PDB entry 5F52 | X-ray diffraction, 1.63 A resolution | chains A and B of the 4 polymer chains in the assembly

[Chain A (and B)]
Protein: L-asparaginase
From: Dickeya chrysanthemi
Notes: EC 3.5.1.1; chain B of this document is another copy of the same molecule, construct and numbering; everything in this record applies to it too
UniProtKB: P06608 (ASPG_DICCH); residues 2-327 here correspond to UniProt positions 23-348 (UniProt number = residue number + 21)
Amino-acid sequence (328 residues; each row starts with the number of its first residue; numbering starts at 0):
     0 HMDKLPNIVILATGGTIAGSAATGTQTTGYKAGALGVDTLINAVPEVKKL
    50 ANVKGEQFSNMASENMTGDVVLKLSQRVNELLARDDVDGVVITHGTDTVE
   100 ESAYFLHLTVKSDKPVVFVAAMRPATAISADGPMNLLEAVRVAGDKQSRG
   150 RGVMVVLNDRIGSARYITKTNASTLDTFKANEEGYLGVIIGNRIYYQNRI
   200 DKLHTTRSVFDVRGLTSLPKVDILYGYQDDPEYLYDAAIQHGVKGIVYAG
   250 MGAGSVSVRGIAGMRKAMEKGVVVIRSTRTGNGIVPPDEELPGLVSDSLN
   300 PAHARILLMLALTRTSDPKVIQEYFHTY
Disordered / not traced: 0-3
Differences from the reference sequence: expression tag (0-1)
Small-molecule neighbours: aspartic acid (ASP): G14, T15, A31, A61, S62, E63, G94, T95, D96, A120, M121, K168
Reported in the primary citation:
  - binding site for aspartic acid: T15, E63, T95, D96, K168
  - contacts within the chain: T15-Y29 (water-mediated contact)
  - catalytic residues: T15
  - conformationally variable residues (order/disorder transition): G18 to L34
  - specificity-determining residues: T15

[How chain A and chain B interact]
Contacting residue pairs (37; chain A residue first):
  T24(A) with L136(B); N191(B), hydrogen bond (backbone-side chain)
  T26(A) with G190(B)
  E45(A) with I127(B)
  R122(A) with M133(B); D158(B), salt bridge
  I127(A) with E45(B); P132(B), hydrophobic; M133(B); L136(B), hydrophobic
  S128(A) with A129(B), hydrogen bond (side chain-backbone); D130(B); P132(B); M133(B), hydrogen bond (side chain-backbone)
  A129(A) with S128(B), hydrogen bond (backbone-side chain)
  D130(A) with S128(B)
  P132(A) with I127(B), hydrophobic; S128(B)
  M133(A) with R122(B); I127(B); S128(B), hydrogen bond (backbone-side chain)
  L136(A) with T24(B); I127(B), hydrophobic
  N157(A) with L174(B); D175(B), hydrogen bond
  D158(A) with R122(B), salt bridge
  R159(A) with T173(B); D175(B), salt bridge
  S172(A) with I189(B)
  T173(A) with R159(B)
  L174(A) with N157(B)
  D175(A) with N157(B), hydrogen bond; R159(B), salt bridge; D175(B)
  I189(A) with S172(B)
  G190(A) with T26(B)
  N191(A) with T24(B), hydrogen bond (side chain-backbone)
Other interface residues (no listed pair), chain A (27 interface residues in all): G23, V43, G131, E137, N170, K178
Other interface residues (no listed pair), chain B (26 interface residues in all): G23, V43, G131, E137, K178

[In short]
The interface between chain A and chain B involves 27 residues on one side and 26 on the other; the contacts
include 8 hydrogen bonds and 4 salt bridges. Among the polar pairs are R122(A)-D158(B), R159(A)-D175(B) and
T24(A)-N191(B). The paper reports the catalytic residue T15(A); a binding site for aspartic acid at T15(A),
E63(A) and T95(A) among others.
Both chains are L-asparaginase (Dickeya chrysanthemi). Entry 5F52 (Erwinia chrysanthemi L-asparaginase +
Aspartic acid) was determined by X-ray diffraction together with 5HW0 from the same study.
